8XIW - chains B and F of the 7 polymer chains in the assembly; structure by electron microscopy, 2.85 A resolution.

# Chain B (and F)
Molecule: Methane monooxygenase
Source organism: Methylosinus sporium
Notes: chain F of this document is another copy of the same molecule, construct and numbering; everything in this record applies to it too
UniProt: Q27RN6 (Q27RN6_METSR); residue numbers follow UniProt; this construct covers 1-395
Sequence (395 residues; row label = number of the first residue in the row):
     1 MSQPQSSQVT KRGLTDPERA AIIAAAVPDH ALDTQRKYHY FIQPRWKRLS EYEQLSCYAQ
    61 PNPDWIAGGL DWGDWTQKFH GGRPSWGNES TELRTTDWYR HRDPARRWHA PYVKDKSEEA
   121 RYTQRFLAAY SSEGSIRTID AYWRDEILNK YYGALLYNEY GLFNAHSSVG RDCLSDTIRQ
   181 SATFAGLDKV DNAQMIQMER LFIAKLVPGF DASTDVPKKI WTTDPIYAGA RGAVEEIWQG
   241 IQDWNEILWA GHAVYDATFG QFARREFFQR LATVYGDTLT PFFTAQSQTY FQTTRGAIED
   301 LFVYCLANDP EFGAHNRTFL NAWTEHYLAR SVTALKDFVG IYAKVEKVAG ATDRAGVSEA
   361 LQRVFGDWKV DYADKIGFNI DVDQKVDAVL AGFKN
Disordered / not traced: 1-3 (chain F: 1-8)
Reported in the primary citation:
  - conformationally variable residues (order/disorder transition): Pro4 to Thr10

# How chain B and chain F interact
Residue-residue contacts - 41 pairs, chain B then chain F:
  Asp115(B) - Arg121(F)  salt bridge
  Asp115(B) - Arg125(F)  salt bridge
  Glu118(B) - Glu118(F)
  Glu118(B) - Arg121(F)  salt bridge
  Glu118(B) - Arg125(F)  salt bridge
  Glu119(B) - Tyr122(F)
  Glu119(B) - Arg125(F)  salt bridge
  Arg121(B) - Asp115(F)  salt bridge
  Arg121(B) - Glu118(F)  salt bridge
  Tyr122(B) - Glu119(F)
  Tyr122(B) - Tyr122(F)  hydrophobic
  Tyr122(B) - Gln286(F)
  Arg125(B) - Asp115(F)  salt bridge
  Arg125(B) - Glu118(F)  salt bridge
  Arg125(B) - Glu119(F)  salt bridge
  Phe126(B) - Ala285(F)  hydrophobic
  Ala129(B) - Thr289(F)
  Ser132(B) - Gln292(F)  hydrogen bond
  Ser132(B) - Arg295(F)
  Glu133(B) - Gln288(F)  hydrogen bond
  Glu133(B) - Gln292(F)
  Ser135(B) - Arg265(F)
  Arg137(B) - Arg363(F)
  Arg137(B) - Asp367(F)  salt bridge
  Thr138(B) - Arg363(F)
  Arg270(B) - Thr138(F)  hydrogen bond
  Thr273(B) - Thr273(F)
  Thr273(B) - Val274(F)
  Thr273(B) - Gly276(F)
  Thr273(B) - Asp277(F)
  Val274(B) - Thr273(F)
  Thr278(B) - Thr273(F)
  Ala285(B) - Phe126(F)  hydrophobic
  Gln286(B) - Tyr122(F)
  Gln288(B) - Glu133(F)  hydrogen bond
  Thr289(B) - Ala129(F)
  Gln292(B) - Ser132(F)  hydrogen bond
  Gln292(B) - Glu133(F)  hydrogen bond
  Arg295(B) - Ser132(F)  hydrogen bond
  Arg363(B) - Arg137(F)
  Asp367(B) - Arg137(F)  salt bridge
Interface residues without a listed pair, chain B (36 interface residues in all): Leu14, Thr15, Pro17, Ala20, Lys114, Arg265, Gln269, Gly276, Asp277, Phe282, Phe291
Interface residues without a listed pair, chain F (34 interface residues in all): Leu14, Thr15, Pro17, Ala20, Lys114, Ser135, Gln269, Arg270, Thr278

# Overview
36 residues of chain B face 34 of chain F across their interface, with 7 hydrogen bonds and 12 salt bridges.
Polar contacts include Asp115(B)-Arg121(F), Asp115(B)-Arg125(F) and Glu118(B)-Arg121(F). The paper reports
conformational variability at Pro4(B).
Both chains are Methane monooxygenase (Methylosinus sporium). Entry 8XIW (Cryo-EM complex structure between
hydroxylase and regulatory component from soluble methane monooxygenase) was determined by electron microscopy
together with 8YRD from the same study.
